Entry 8KBY (electron microscopy, 3.23 A resolution); this record covers chain B.

# Chain B
Protein: Autophagy-related protein 2 homolog A
From: Homo sapiens
UniProtKB: Q2TAZ0 (ATG2A_HUMAN); numbering as in UniProt (aligned over 1-1938)
Sequence (1938 residues; row label = number of the first residue in the row):
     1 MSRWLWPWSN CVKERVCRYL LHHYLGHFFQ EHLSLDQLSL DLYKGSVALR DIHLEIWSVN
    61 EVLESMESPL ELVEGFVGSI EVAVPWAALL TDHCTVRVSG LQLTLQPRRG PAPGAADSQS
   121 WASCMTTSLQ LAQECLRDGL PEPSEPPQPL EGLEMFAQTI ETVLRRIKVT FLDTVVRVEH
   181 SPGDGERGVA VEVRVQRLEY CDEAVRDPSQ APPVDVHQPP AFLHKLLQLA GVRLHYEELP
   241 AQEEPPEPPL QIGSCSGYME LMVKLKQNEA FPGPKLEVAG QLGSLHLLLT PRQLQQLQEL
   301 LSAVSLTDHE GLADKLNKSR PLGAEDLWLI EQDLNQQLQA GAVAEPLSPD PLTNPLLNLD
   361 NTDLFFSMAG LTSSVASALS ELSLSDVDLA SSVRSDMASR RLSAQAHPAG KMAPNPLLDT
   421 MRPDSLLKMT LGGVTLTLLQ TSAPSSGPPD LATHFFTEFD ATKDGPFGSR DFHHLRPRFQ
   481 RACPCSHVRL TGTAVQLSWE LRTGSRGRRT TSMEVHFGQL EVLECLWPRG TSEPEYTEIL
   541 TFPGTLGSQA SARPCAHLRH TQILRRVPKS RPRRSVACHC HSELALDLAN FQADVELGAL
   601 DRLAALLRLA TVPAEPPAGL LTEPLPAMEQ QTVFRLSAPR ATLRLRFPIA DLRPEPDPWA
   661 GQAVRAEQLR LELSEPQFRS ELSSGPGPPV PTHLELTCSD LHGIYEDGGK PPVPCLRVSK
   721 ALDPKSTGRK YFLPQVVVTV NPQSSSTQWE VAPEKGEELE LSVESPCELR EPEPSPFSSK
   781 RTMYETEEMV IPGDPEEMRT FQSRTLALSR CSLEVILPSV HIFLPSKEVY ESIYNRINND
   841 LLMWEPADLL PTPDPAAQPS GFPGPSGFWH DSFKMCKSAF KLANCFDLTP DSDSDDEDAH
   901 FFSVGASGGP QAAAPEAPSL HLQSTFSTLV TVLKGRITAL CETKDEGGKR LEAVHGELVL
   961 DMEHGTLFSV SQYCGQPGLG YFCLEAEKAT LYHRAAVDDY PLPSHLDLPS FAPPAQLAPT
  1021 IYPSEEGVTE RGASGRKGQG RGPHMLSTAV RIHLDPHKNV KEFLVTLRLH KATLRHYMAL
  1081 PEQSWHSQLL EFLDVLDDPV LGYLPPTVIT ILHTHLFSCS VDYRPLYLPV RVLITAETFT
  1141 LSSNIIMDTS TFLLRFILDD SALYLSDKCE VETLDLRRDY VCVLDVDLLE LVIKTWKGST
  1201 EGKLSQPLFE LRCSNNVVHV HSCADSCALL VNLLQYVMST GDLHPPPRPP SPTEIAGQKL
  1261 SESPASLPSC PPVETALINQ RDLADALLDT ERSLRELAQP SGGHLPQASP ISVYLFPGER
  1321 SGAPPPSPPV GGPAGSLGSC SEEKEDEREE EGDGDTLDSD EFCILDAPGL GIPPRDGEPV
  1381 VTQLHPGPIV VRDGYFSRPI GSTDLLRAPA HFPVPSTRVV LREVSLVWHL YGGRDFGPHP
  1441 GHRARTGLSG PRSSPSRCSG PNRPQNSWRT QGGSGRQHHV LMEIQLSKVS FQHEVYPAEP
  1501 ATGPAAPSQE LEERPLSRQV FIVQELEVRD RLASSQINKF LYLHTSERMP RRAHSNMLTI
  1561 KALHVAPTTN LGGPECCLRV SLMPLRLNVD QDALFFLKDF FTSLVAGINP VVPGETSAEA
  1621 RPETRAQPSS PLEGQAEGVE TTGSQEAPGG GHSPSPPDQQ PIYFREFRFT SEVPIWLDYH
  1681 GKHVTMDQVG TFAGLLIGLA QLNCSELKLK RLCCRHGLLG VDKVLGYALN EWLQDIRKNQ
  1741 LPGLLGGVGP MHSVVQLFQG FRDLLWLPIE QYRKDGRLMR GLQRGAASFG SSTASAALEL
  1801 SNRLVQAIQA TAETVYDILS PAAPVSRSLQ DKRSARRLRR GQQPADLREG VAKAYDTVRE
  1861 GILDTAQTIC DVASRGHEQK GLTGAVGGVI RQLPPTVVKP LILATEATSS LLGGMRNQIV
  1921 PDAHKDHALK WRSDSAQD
Unresolved in the structure: 1-172, 204-220, 268-274, 305-423, 441-450, 464-483, 505-507, 527-534, 546-552, 571-576, 617-628, 654-660, 708-711, 747-793, 850-923, 940-957, 996-1015, 1025-1041, 1198-1202, 1238-1415, 1430-1478, 1497-1513, 1543-1554, 1566-1575, 1615-1664, 1679-1690, 1701-1704, 1736-1938
Curated features (UniProtKB/Swiss-Prot):
  - modified residue (Phosphoserine): Ser-765, Ser-878, Ser-892, Ser-894, Ser-1266, Ser-1301, Ser-1309, Ser-1402
  - mutagenesis: Leu-54 (L54R: In Mutant 1; abolished lipid transfer activity; when associated with R-82, E-101, R-167, E-171, R-193, R-200, E-223, R-285, R-304 and R-328), Ile-80 (I80E: In Mutant 2; abolished lipid transfer activity; when associated with D-103, K-167, R-171, E-193, K-259, E-285 and R-304), Val-82 (V82R: In Mutant 1; abolished lipid transfer activity; when associated with R-54, E-101, R-167, E-171, R-193, R-200, E-223, R-285, R-304 and R-328), Leu-101 (L101E: In Mutant 1; abolished lipid transfer activity; when associated with R-54, R-82, R-167, E-171, R-193, R-200, E-223, R-285, R-304 and R-328), Leu-103 (L103D: In Mutant 2; abolished lipid transfer activity; when associated with E-80,K-167, R-171, E-193, K-259, E-285 and R-304), Ile-167 (I167K: In Mutant 2; abolished lipid transfer activity; when associated with E-80, D-103, R-171, E-193, K-259, E-285 and R-304; I167R: In Mutant 1; abolished lipid transfer activity ...), Phe-171 (F171E: In Mutant 1; abolished lipid transfer activity; when associated with R-54, R-82, E-101, R-167, R-193, R-200, E-223, R-285, R-304 and R-328; F171R: In Mutant 2 ...), Val-193 (V193E: In Mutant 2; abolished lipid transfer activity; when associated with E-80, D-103, K-167, R-171, K-259, E-285 and R-304; V193R: In Mutant 1; abolished lipid transfer activity ...), Tyr-200 (Y200R: In Mutant 1; abolished lipid transfer activity; when associated with R-54, R-82, E-101, R-167, E-171, R-193, E-223, R-285, R-304 and R-328), Leu-223 (L223E: In Mutant 1; abolished lipid transfer activity; when associated with R-54, R-82, E-101, R-167, E-171, R-193, R-200, R-285, R-304 and R-328), Met-259 (M259K: In Mutant 2; abolished lipid transfer activity; when associated with E-80, D-103, K-167, R-171, E-193, E-285 and R-304), Leu-285 (L285E: In Mutant 2; abolished lipid transfer activity; when associated with E-80, D-103, K-167, R-171, E-193, K-259 and R-304; L285R: In Mutant 1; abolished lipid transfer activity ...), 7 further mutagenesis entries in UniProt

# Overview
Curated annotation (UniProt) lists 19 mutagenesis sites.
Chain B is Autophagy-related protein 2 homolog A (Homo sapiens); the structure, Cryo-EM structure of ATG2A,
was determined by electron microscopy (same publication as 8Y1L, 8KBX, 8KBZ and 8KC3).
